PDB entry 5JVT | X-ray diffraction, 3.10 A resolution | chains A and B of the 3 polymer chains in the assembly

[Chain A]
Name: Friend leukemia integration 1 transcription factor
Organism: Homo sapiens
UniProt: Q01543 (FLI1_HUMAN); residues 276-375 here = UniProt positions 276-375
Sequence (104 residues; row label = number of the first residue in the row):
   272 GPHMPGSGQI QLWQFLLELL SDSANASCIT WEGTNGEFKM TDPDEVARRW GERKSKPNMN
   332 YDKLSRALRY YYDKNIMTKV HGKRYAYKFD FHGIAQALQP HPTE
Disordered / not traced: 272-278, 375
Construct notes: expression tag (272-275)
Swiss-Prot annotation at these positions:
  - DNA-binding region: Ile281 to Asp361 (ETS)
  - natural variant: Arg324 (R324W: In BDPLT21), Arg337 (R337Q: In BDPLT21; R337W: In BDPLT21), Tyr343 (Y343C: In BDPLT21), Lys345 (K345E: In BDPLT21)

[Chain B]
Molecule: 11-nt DNA strand
Sequence (11 nucleotides; row label = number of the first residue in the row):
     1 GACCGGAAGT G

[How chain A and chain B interact]
Contacting residue pairs (15):
  Tyr332(A) with DC3(B), hydrogen bond to the phosphate
  Arg337(A) with DG5(B), hydrogen bond to the base; DG6(B), hydrogen bond to the base
  Arg340(A) with DC4(B), salt bridge to the phosphate; DG5(B), hydrogen bond to the base
  Tyr341(A) with DA7(B), hydrogen bond to the base; DA8(B), base contact
  Tyr343(A) with DC4(B), hydrogen bond to the phosphate; DG5(B), phosphate contact
  Lys350(A) with DC3(B), salt bridge to the phosphate; DC4(B), phosphate contact
  Lys354(A) with DC3(B), phosphate contact
  Arg355(A) with DC3(B), phosphate contact
  Tyr356(A) with DA2(B), hydrogen bond to the phosphate; DC3(B), hydrogen bond to the phosphate
Also at the interface, not in a pair above, chain A (11 interface residues in all): Asp333, Tyr358

[Summary]
The interface between chain A and chain B involves 11 residues on one side and 7 on the other; the contacts
include 8 hydrogen bonds and 2 salt bridges. Polar contacts include Arg337(A)-DG5(B), Arg337(A)-DG6(B) and
Arg340(A)-DG5(B). UniProt lists a DNA-binding region on chain A.
Chain A is Friend leukemia integration 1 transcription factor (Homo sapiens) and chain B is an 11-nt DNA
strand; the structure, Crystal structure of the DNA binding domain of transcription factor FLI1 in complex
with an 11-mer ..., was determined by X-ray diffraction, deposited together with 5JVW, 5JW0 and 5JW2.
